2B1M - chain A; structure by X-ray diffraction, 2.00 A resolution.

Chain A:
Protein: SPE31
From: Pachyrhizus erosus
Amino-acid sequence (246 residues; numbered 1 to 246; the number before each row is that of its first residue):
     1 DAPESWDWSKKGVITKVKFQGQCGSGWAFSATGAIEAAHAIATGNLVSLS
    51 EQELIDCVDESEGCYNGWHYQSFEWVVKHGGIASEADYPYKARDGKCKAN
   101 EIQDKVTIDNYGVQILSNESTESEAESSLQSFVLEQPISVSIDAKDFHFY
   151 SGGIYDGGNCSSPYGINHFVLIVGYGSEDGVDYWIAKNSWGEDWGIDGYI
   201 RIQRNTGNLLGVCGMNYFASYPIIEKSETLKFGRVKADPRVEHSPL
Not modelled in the structure: 1, 227-246
Cystine bridges: Cys23-Cys64, Cys57-Cys97, Cys160-Cys213
Covalently attached groups: glycan linked to Asn159
From the paper describing this entry:
  - post-translational modification sites: Asn159
  - binding site for N-acetylglucosamine: Asn159
  - conformationally variable residues (order/disorder transition): Ser227 to Leu246

Summary:
From the paper: a binding site for N-acetylglucosamine at Asn159; a modification site at Asn159.
Chain A is SPE31 (Pachyrhizus erosus); the structure, Crystal structure of a papain-fold protein without the
catalytic cysteine from seeds of Pachyrhizus erosus, was determined by X-ray diffraction, deposited together
with 2B1N.
